Entry 7ZTH (electron microscopy, 4.00 A resolution); this record covers chains A and B of the 4 polymer chains in the assembly.

== Chain A (and B) ==
Molecule: PLP-dependent aminotransferase family protein
From: Alkalihalobacillus clausii
Notes: chain B of this document is another copy of the same molecule, construct and numbering; everything in this record applies to it too
Reference sequence: A0A268NVG2 (A0A268NVG2_ALKCL); residue numbers follow UniProt; this construct covers 1-464
Sequence (478 residues; each row starts with the number of its first residue):
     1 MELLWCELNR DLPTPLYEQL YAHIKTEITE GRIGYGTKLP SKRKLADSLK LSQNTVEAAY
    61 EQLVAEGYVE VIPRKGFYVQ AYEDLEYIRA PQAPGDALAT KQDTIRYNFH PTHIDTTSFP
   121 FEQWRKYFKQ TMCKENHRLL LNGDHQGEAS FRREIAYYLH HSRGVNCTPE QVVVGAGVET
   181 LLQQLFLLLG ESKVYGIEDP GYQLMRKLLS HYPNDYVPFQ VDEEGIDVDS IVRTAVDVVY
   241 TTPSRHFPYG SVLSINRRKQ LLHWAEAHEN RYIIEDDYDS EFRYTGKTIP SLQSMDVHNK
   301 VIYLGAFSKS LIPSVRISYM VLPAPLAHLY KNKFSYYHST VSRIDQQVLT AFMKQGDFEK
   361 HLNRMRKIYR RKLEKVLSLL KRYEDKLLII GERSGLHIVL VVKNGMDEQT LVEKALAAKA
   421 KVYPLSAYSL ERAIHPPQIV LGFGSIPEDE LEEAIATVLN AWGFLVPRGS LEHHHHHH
Not modelled in the structure: 1-104, 465-478 (chain B: 1-102, 465-478)
Differences from the reference sequence: conflict Gln92 (Lys in A0A268NVG2), Glu191 (Ala in A0A268NVG2), Ser192 (Asn in A0A268NVG2), Leu388 (Ser in A0A268NVG2); expression tag (465-478)
Modified positions: Lys309 ((2S)-2-amino-6-[[3-hydroxy-2-methyl-5-(phosphonooxymethyl)pyridin-4-yl]methylideneamino]hexanoic acid; LLP)
From the paper describing this entry:
  - conformationally variable residues (loop rearrangement, side-chain flip): Asn108 to Ile114, Cys133 to His145, Tyr202, Tyr278, Asp279
  - binding site for the 48-nt DNA strand: Lys126
  - mutagenesis - K126Q/K129Q, K360Q/R364Q, R370Q/R371Q: decreased binding to the 48-nt DNA strand
  - mutagenesis - K126Q/K129Q: abolished binding to bent fragment

== Chain A / chain B interface ==
Pairs across the interface (62; chain A residue first):
  Thr116(A) with His137(B), hydrogen bond; Leu141(B)
  Phe121(A) with Cys133(B); Lys134(B); Leu140(B), hydrophobic
  Trp124(A) with Met132(B), hydrogen bond
  Arg125(A) with Lys129(B), hydrogen bond (side chain-backbone); Met132(B), hydrogen bond (side chain-backbone)
  Phe128(A) with Trp124(B); Phe128(B), hydrophobic
  Lys129(A) with Arg125(B); Lys129(B)
  Met132(A) with Trp124(B), hydrogen bond; Arg125(B), hydrogen bond (backbone-side chain)
  Cys133(A) with Phe121(B); Arg125(B)
  Lys134(A) with Phe121(B)
  Asn136(A) with Phe121(B)
  His137(A) with Thr116(B)
  Leu140(A) with Thr116(B); Ile312(B), hydrophobic; Pro313(B); Ser314(B), hydrogen bond (backbone-side chain)
  Leu141(A) with Thr116(B); Pro313(B), hydrophobic
  Asn142(A) with Pro313(B), hydrogen bond (side chain-backbone); Ser314(B), hydrogen bond; Arg316(B)
  Ala176(A) with Thr340(B)
  Glu179(A) with Tyr337(B); His338(B), hydrogen bond (side chain-backbone)
  Thr180(A) with Thr180(B)
  Gln183(A) with Tyr337(B), hydrogen bond
  Lys207(A) with Tyr336(B), hydrogen bond (backbone-side chain)
  Leu208(A) with Tyr336(B)
  His211(A) with Lys333(B), hydrogen bond; Tyr336(B)
  Ile312(A) with Leu140(B)
  Pro313(A) with Leu140(B); Leu141(B), hydrophobic; Asn142(B)
  Ser314(A) with Leu140(B), hydrogen bond (backbone-backbone); Leu141(B); Ser342(B); Arg343(B), hydrogen bond (side chain-backbone)
  Arg316(A) with Ser339(B)
  Lys333(A) with His211(B)
  Phe334(A) with His211(B)
  Tyr336(A) with Lys207(B)
  Tyr337(A) with Gln183(B); Leu208(B)
  His338(A) with Ala176(B); Gly177(B); Glu179(B), salt bridge
  Ser339(A) with Arg316(B)
  Thr340(A) with Ala176(B); Thr340(B)
  Ser342(A) with Ser314(B); Val315(B); Asp345(B), hydrogen bond
  Arg343(A) with Ser314(B)
  Ile344(A) with Trp124(B), hydrophobic
Other interface residues (no listed pair), chain A (39 interface residues in all): Thr117, Leu187, Lys309, Val315
Other interface residues (no listed pair), chain B (40 interface residues in all): His113, Thr117, Phe119, Val178, Phe334

== In short ==
The interface between chain A and chain B involves 39 residues on one side and 40 on the other; the contacts
include 16 hydrogen bonds and 1 salt bridge. Polar pairs include His338(A)-Glu179(B), Thr116(A)-His137(B) and
Trp124(A)-Met132(B). The paper reports a binding site for the 48-nt DNA strand at Lys126(A); K126Q/K129Q,
K360Q/R364Q and R370Q/R371Q of chain A reduce binding to the 48-nt DNA strand.
Chain A and chain B are both PLP-dependent aminotransferase family protein (Alkalihalobacillus clausii); the
structure, Cryo-EM structure of holo-PdxR from Bacillus clausii bound to its target DNA in the open
conformation, was determined by electron microscopy, deposited together with 7ZLA, 7ZN5, 7ZPA and 7PQ9.
